6J6Q - chains I and L of the 42 polymer chains in the assembly; structure by electron microscopy, 3.70 A resolution.

# Chain I
Molecule: Pre-mRNA-splicing factor SYF2
Organism: Saccharomyces cerevisiae (strain ATCC 204508 / S288c)
UniProtKB: P53277 (SYF2_YEAST); residue numbers follow UniProt; this construct covers 1-215
Sequence (215 residues; numbered 1 to 215; the number before each row is that of its first residue):
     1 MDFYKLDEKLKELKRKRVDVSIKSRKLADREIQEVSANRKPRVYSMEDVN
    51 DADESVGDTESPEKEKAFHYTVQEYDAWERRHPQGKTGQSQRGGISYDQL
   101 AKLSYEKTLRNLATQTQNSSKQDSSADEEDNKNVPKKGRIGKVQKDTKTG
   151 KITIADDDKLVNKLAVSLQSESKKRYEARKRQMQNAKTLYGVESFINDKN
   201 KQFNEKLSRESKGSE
Not modelled in the structure: 1-91, 124-141, 212-215

# Chain L
Molecule: U2 snRNA
Organism: Saccharomyces cerevisiae S288c
Sequence (1175 nucleotides; each row starts with the number of its first residue):
     1 ACGAAUCUCUUUGCCUUUUGGCUUAGAUCAAGUGUAGUAUCUGUUCUUUU
    51 CAGUGUAACAACUGAAAUGACCUCAAUGAGGCUCAUUACCUUUUAAUUUG
   101 UUACAAUACACAUUUUUUGGCACCCAAAAUAAUAAAAUGGACGGGAAGAG
   151 ACUUUUUAAGCAAGUUGUUUUCCGCUAAUGUCAGGUCUCACUACUUUUUG
   201 CUGCUAUUUUUCUUCGCUCAUGGUUUCUUCAUAAGGCGUUUUUAUGAUGG
   251 UUUUUCGAAAUUGGUUUUUGAGACGACGGUUGCUCAAGGUUAUUGUUUUU
   301 GUUUUCUUCUGGUUGUUUUCUAUUUUCUUUUUUUUAGCUUUCUGUUUCUC
   351 CCUUAGUUUGGCUUUUUGCUUCAUACUCUUCCCUGUCUUUCCGAGCCGUU
   401 UAUGUCCAACGCGGGAUUUGGUUUUUCUUUAUCGAUGGGAAGAAAUGGUG
   451 CUAUAGUAGGUUGGGAGAUAAUAUUUAUGGUAUGGGGUGCUAGUGCGGAU
   501 GGGGCGCUCUUAUUGUUGAUUUCUUCGCUCGUCUUCUUUUUCUGGUGGCG
   551 CUGCAAGAGGAAGUUUUUCGACUUUGUUAUGAUUUUUGGUUUGCAAGGAA
   601 AGGUGUCUUACGAUUCUUUUUUUGAUGUAAUAGGAUAAGCUUGCUUAUCC
   651 CCCAAGUAUCGGCCAAAGUUGUUGAUUUUCCUUUUGAAGUGUCCUCGGUU
   701 UGAGGGGGUGUAGGGUGGGGUUGGUCUACAAUAAGAGUGUUCCAUUGUUA
   751 ACGUGCUGGCGUCUUUUACUAUAUUUUUUUUCCCAGUUUAUUUUGUGCUU
   801 AUUUUCUCAUUGAGGAGAAGGAGCUCUUCUCGCAGGAUAUAAAUGGAGGU
   851 UUGCUAAAGGGGAGGAGAUGUGUUUGUGAGAAUACUGCUGAGAGAGUUCU
   901 GGAAGAGAAAAAAAGGAGGCAAUGGAAGGCGUUUGCUGGGAAAAGAGAAG
   951 AGCCAUGACUGCAUCUGUUGUUUCAAGGCCAGUUUUAUUAACCGCCUAUG
  1001 UCAUAGAGGCGUUUUUUUUGGAGGGAUUUGAAGAAUGCCGGCGGCAUCAA
  1051 GAAACGGACUUGAUGGUUGACGCCUGUUUUUAAAGUUAGAGACGUCGCGA
  1101 CCCUCGCACUUGUGGAGUCGUUCUUGACUUUUACUUUGGUCGCUUGAUGU
  1151 UUCUCUCGUCUUCCCGUUCGCUCUU
Not modelled in the structure: 64-65, 76-77, 87-95, 132-138, 157-1081, 1087-1088, 1109-1113, 1132-1135, 1156-1158, 1170-1175

# Chain I / chain L interface
Residue-residue contacts - 20 pairs, chain I then chain L:
  Arg-92(I) with U12(L), hydrogen bond to the phosphate; G13(L), salt bridge to the phosphate
  Gln-117(I) with A4(L), sugar contact
  Lys-174(I) with C7(L), phosphate contact
  Arg-179(I) with U16(L), hydrogen bond to the sugar; U18(L), hydrogen bond to the base
  Arg-181(I) with C9(L), salt bridge to the phosphate
  Gln-182(I) with U16(L), base contact
  Met-183(I) with U16(L), sugar contact; U17(L), phosphate contact
  Lys-199(I) with U17(L), hydrogen bond to the phosphate; U18(L), salt bridge to the phosphate
  Gln-202(I) with U17(L), hydrogen bond to the sugar; U18(L), base contact
  Phe-203(I) with U18(L), phosphate contact; U19(L), phosphate contact
  Lys-206(I) with U18(L), phosphate contact; U19(L), salt bridge to the phosphate
  Arg-209(I) with C15(L), base contact; U18(L), hydrogen bond to the base
Interface residues without a listed pair, chain I (17 interface residues in all): Gly-93, Gly-94, Ile-95, Thr-114, Asn-118
Interface residues without a listed pair, chain L (11 interface residues in all): A5

# Summary
Chain I and chain L form an interface of 17 and 11 residues respectively; the contacts include 6 hydrogen
bonds and 4 salt bridges. Among the polar pairs are Arg-179(I)/U18(L), Arg-209(I)/U18(L) and
Arg-179(I)/U16(L).
Chain I is Pre-mRNA-splicing factor SYF2 (Saccharomyces cerevisiae (strain ATCC 204508 / S288c)) and chain L
is U2 snRNA (Saccharomyces cerevisiae S288c); the structure, Cryo-EM structure of the yeast B*-b2 complex at
an average resolution of 3.7 angstrom, was determined by electron microscopy (same publication as 6J6G, 6J6H
and 6J6N).
